PDB entry 4NXE | X-ray diffraction, 2.10 A resolution | chains A and B

[Chain A (and B)]
Molecule: Phototropin-2
From: Arabidopsis thaliana
Notes: EC 2.7.11.1; fragment: lov domain; chain B of this document is another copy of the same molecule, construct and numbering; everything in this record applies to it too
UniProtKB: P93025 (PHOT2_ARATH); residues 388-496 here = UniProt positions 388-496
Sequence (118 residues; numbered 387 to 504; the number before each row is that of its first residue):
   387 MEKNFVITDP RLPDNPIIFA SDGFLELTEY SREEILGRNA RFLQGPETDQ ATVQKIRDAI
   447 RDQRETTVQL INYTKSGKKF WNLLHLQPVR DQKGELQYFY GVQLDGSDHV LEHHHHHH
Not modelled in the structure: 387-388, 493-504 (chain B: 387-388, 494-504)
Modified positions: Tyr-486 (3,5-dichloro-l-tyrosine; 2LT)
Sequence notes: expression tag (387, 497-504); engineered mutation Thr-394 (Ser in P93025), Gly-409 (Ser in P93025), Thr-452 (Ile in P93025), Leu-470 (Phe in P93025), Val-475 (Met in P93025), Tyr-486 (Ile in P93025)
Small-molecule neighbours: FMN (flavin mononucleotide): Val-392, Thr-394, Asn-401, Phe-410, Asn-425, Ala-426, Arg-427, Leu-429, Gln-430, Val-439, Ile-442, Arg-443, Ile-446, Leu-456, Asn-458, Asn-468, Leu-470, Leu-472, Phe-485, Tyr-486, Gly-487, Gln-489
Curated features (UniProtKB/Swiss-Prot):
  - binding site (FMN): Asn-425, Arg-427, Gln-430, Arg-443, Asn-458, Asn-468, Gln-489

[How chain A and chain B interact]
Pairs across the interface (24):
  Lys-389(A) with Tyr-486(B)
  Phe-391(A) with Phe-391(B), hydrophobic; Tyr-486(B)
  Ile-393(A) with Ile-393(B), hydrophobic; Phe-405(B), hydrophobic
  Phe-405(A) with Ile-393(B), hydrophobic; Tyr-484(B), hydrophobic; Tyr-486(B)
  Ser-407(A) with Tyr-486(B)
  Asp-408(A) with Gln-473(B), hydrogen bond; Tyr-486(B)
  Arg-418(A) with Val-475(B); Tyr-486(B)
  Gln-473(A) with Asp-408(B), hydrogen bond
  Val-475(A) with Phe-405(B), hydrophobic; Arg-418(B)
  Gln-478(A) with Glu-419(B)
  Tyr-484(A) with Phe-405(B), hydrophobic
  Tyr-486(A) with Phe-391(B); Phe-405(B); Ser-407(B); Asp-408(B); Arg-418(B)
  Val-488(A) with Lys-389(B)
Other interface residues (no listed pair), chain A (16 interface residues in all): Ala-406, Gly-409, Arg-476
Other interface residues (no listed pair), chain B (16 interface residues in all): Ala-406, Gly-409, Arg-476, Val-488

[Overview]
The chain A/chain B interface involves 16 residues from each chain; the contacts include 2 hydrogen bonds. The
hydrogen-bonded pair is Asp-408(A)/Gln-473(B). Ligands of chain A: flavin mononucleotide. From UniProt: 7
FMN-binding residues on chain A.
Both chains are Phototropin-2 (Arabidopsis thaliana). Entry 4NXE (Crystal structure of iLOV-I486(2LT) at pH
6.5) was determined by X-ray diffraction (same publication as 4NX2, 4NXB, 4NXF and 4NXG).
